Entry 2XF3 (X-ray diffraction, 1.55 A resolution); this record covers chain A.

[Chain A]
Protein: ORF12
Source organism: Streptomyces clavuligerus
UniProt: Q83Z62 (Q83Z62_STRCL); numbering as in UniProt (aligned over 1-458)
Chain sequence (458 residues; each row starts with the number of its first residue):
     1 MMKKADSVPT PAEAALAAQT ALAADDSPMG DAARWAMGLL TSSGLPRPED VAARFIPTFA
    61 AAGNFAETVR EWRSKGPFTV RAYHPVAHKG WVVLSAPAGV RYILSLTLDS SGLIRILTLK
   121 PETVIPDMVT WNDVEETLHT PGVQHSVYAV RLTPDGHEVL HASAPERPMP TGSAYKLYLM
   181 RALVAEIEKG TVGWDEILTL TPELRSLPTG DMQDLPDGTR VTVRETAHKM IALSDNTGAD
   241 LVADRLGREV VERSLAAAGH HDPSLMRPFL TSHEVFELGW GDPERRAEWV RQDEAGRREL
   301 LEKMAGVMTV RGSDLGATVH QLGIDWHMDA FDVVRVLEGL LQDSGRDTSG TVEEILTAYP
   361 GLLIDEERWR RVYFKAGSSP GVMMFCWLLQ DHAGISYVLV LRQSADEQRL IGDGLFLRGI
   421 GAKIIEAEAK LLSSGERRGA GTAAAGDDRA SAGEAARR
Not modelled in the structure: 1-7, 45-48, 435-458
Small-molecule neighbours:
  - clavulanic acid (J01; (2R,3Z,5R)-3-(2-hydroxyethylidene)-7-oxo-4-oxa-1-azabicyclo[3.2.0]heptane-2-carboxylic acid), molecule 1: H84, W91, V93, I103, I125, L362, L415, R418, G419, A422, K423
  - clavulanic acid (J01), molecule 2: K89, S173, K176, T209, S234, Y359, F374, K375, A376, G377, S378, M383, F385, D413, R418

[Overview]
Bound to chain A: clavulanic acid.
Chain A is ORF12 (Streptomyces clavuligerus); the structure, Structural and mechanistic studies on a
cephalosporin esterase from the clavulanic acid biosynthesis pathway, was determined by X-ray diffraction
(same publication as 2XFS, 2XFT, 2XGN and 2XH9).
